PDB entry 7VRT | electron microscopy, 5.10 A resolution (low resolution: residue-level contacts below are approximate; hydrogen-bond / salt-bridge calls are withheld) | chains ea and ep of the 191 polymer chains in the assembly

# Chain ea (and ep)
Protein: Major capsid protein
From: Enterobacteria phage T4
Notes: chain ep of this document is another copy of the same molecule, construct and numbering; everything in this record applies to it too
Reference sequence: P04535 (CAPSH_BPT4); residue numbers follow UniProt; this construct covers 1-521
Amino-acid sequence (521 residues; numbered 1 to 521; the number before each row is that of its first residue):
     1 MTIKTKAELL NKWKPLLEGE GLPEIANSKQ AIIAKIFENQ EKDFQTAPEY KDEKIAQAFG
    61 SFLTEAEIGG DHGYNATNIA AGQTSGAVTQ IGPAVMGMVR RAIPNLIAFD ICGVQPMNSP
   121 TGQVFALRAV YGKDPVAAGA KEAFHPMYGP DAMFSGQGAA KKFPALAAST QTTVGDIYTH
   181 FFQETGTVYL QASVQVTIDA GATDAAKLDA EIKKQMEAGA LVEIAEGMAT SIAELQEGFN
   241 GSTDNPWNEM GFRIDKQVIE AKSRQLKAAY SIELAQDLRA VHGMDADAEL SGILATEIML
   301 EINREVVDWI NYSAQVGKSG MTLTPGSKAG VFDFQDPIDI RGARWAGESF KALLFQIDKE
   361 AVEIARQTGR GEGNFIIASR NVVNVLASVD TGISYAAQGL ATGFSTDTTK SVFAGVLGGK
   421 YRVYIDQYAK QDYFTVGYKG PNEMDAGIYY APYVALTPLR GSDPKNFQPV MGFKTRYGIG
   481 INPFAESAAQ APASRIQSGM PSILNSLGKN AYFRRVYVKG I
Not modelled in the structure: 1-105, 132-160, 486-502 (chain ep: 1-106, 132-160, 486-502)
Swiss-Prot annotation at these positions:
  - site: Glu65, Ala66 (Cleavage)

# Interface between chain ea and chain ep
Pairs across the interface (15; chain ea residue first):
  Ser119(ea) - Gln123(ep)
  Pro120(ea) - Gln123(ep)
  Thr121(ea) - Thr121(ep)
  Thr121(ea) - Gly122(ep)
  Thr121(ea) - Gln123(ep)
  Thr121(ea) - Lys256(ep)
  Thr121(ea) - Val258(ep)
  Gly122(ea) - Thr121(ep)
  Gln123(ea) - Ser119(ep)
  Gln123(ea) - Pro120(ep)
  Gln123(ea) - Thr121(ep)
  Lys256(ea) - Thr121(ep)
  Lys256(ea) - Glu260(ep)
  Val258(ea) - Thr121(ep)
  Glu260(ea) - Lys256(ep)

# In short
The chain ea/chain ep interface involves 8 residues from each chain.
Both chains are Major capsid protein (Enterobacteria phage T4). Entry 7VRT (The unexpanded head structure of
phage T4) was determined by electron microscopy (same publication as 7VS5).
